Entry 6VBV (electron microscopy, 3.50 A resolution); this record covers chains 4 and 8 of the 9 polymer chains in the assembly.

# Chain 4
Molecule: Bardet-Biedl syndrome 4 protein homolog
Source organism: Bos taurus
Reference sequence: Q1JQ97 (BBS4_BOVIN); residues 1-519 here = UniProt positions 1-519
Chain sequence (519 residues; row label = number of the first residue in the row):
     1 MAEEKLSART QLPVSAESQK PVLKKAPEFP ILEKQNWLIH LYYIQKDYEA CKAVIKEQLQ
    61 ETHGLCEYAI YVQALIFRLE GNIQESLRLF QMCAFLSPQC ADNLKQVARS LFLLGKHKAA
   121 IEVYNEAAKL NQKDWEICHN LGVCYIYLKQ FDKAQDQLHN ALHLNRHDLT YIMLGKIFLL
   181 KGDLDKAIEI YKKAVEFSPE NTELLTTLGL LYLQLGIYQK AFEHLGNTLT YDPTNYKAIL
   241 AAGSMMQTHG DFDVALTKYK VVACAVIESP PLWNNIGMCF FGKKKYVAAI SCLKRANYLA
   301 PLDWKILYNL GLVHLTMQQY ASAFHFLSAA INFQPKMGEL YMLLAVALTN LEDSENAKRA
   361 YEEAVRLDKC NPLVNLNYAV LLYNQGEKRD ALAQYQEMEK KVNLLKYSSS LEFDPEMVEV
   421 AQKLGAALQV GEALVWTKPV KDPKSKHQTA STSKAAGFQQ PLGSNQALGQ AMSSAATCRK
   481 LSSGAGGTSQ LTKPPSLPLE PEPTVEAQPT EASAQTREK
Not modelled in the structure: 1-28, 403-407, 425-519

# Chain 8
Molecule: Tetratricopeptide repeat domain 8
Source organism: Bos taurus
Reference sequence: F1N4X0 (F1N4X0_BOVIN); residue numbers follow UniProt; this construct covers 1-501
Chain sequence (501 residues; each row starts with the number of its first residue):
     1 MEPLLLAWSY FRRRRFQLCA DLCTQMLEKS PCDQAAWILK ARALTEMVYV DEIDVDEEGI
    61 AEMILDENAI AQVPRPGTSL KLPGTNQTGG PSPAVRPVTQ AGRPITGFLR PSTQSGRPGT
   121 IEQAIKTPRT AYTARPIASS SGRFVRLGTA SMLTSPDGPF INLSRLNLAK YAQKPKLAKA
   181 LFEYIFHHEN DVKTALDLAA LSTEHSQYKD WWWKVQIGKC YYRLGLYREA EKQFKSALKQ
   241 QEMVDTFLYL AKVYISLDQP LTALNLFKQG LDKFPGEVTL LCGIARIYEE MNNISSATEY
   301 YKEVLKQDNT HVEAIACIGS NHFYTDQPEV ALRFYRRLLQ MGVYNCQLFN NLGLCCFYAQ
   361 QYDMTLTSFE RALSLAENEE EVADVWYNLG HVAVGTGDTN LAHQCFRLAL VSNNQHAEAY
   421 NNLAVLEMRR GHVEQAKALL QTASSLAPHM YEPHFNFATI SDKIGDLQRS YAAAKKSEAA
   481 FPDHVDTQHL IKQLEQHFAM L
Not modelled in the structure: 82-89, 142-157, 500-501

# How chain 4 and chain 8 interact
Pairs across the interface - 47 pairs, chain 4 then chain 8:
  Arg78(4) with Phe498(8)
  Leu79(4) with Phe498(8)
  Gly81(4) with Gln468(8); Tyr471(8)
  Asn82(4) with Gln468(8)
  Ile83(4) with Gln468(8); Phe498(8), hydrophobic
  Arg109(4) with His497(8), hydrogen bond (side chain-backbone)
  Leu113(4) with Asp466(8); Leu467(8), hydrogen bond (backbone-backbone); Gln468(8); Phe498(8), hydrophobic
  Leu114(4) with Asp466(8); Gln468(8)
  Gly115(4) with Asp466(8)
  His117(4) with Ile464(8)
  Tyr147(4) with Asp462(8); Lys463(8); Ile464(8)
  Val266(4) with Val485(8), hydrophobic
  Glu268(4) with Ser92(8), hydrogen bond; Ala94(8)
  Lys294(4) with Tyr358(8), hydrogen bond (side chain-backbone)
  Arg295(4) with Asp326(8), salt bridge
  Tyr298(4) with Val95(8), hydrogen bond (side chain-backbone); Tyr324(8); Tyr358(8), hydrophobic
  Leu299(4) with Ala94(8)
  Pro301(4) with Val394(8)
  Leu302(4) with Val394(8), hydrophobic; Val425(8), hydrophobic; Arg429(8)
  His314(4) with Gln360(8), hydrogen bond
  Ser322(4) with Gln360(8); Tyr362(8)
  His325(4) with Phe357(8); Tyr362(8), hydrogen bond; Gly395(8); Thr396(8)
  Phe326(4) with Gln360(8); Tyr362(8)
  Ala329(4) with Gly395(8); Thr396(8)
  Asn332(4) with Gly397(8); Asp398(8)
  Phe333(4) with Val394(8); Arg429(8)
Also at the interface, not in a pair above, chain 4 (32 interface residues in all): Glu80, Gln84, Ala265, Leu307, Ala321, Ser328
Also at the interface, not in a pair above, chain 8 (31 interface residues in all): Thr399, Leu426, Gly465, Phe481, Ala499

# Summary
32 residues of chain 4 and 31 residues of chain 8 are in contact, with 7 hydrogen bonds and 1 salt bridge.
Polar pairs include Arg295(4)-Asp326(8), Arg109(4)-His497(8) and Glu268(4)-Ser92(8).
Here chain 4 is Bardet-Biedl syndrome 4 protein homolog and chain 8 is Tetratricopeptide repeat domain 8, both
from Bos taurus. Entry 6VBV (Structure of the bovine BBSome:ARL6:GTP complex) was determined by electron
microscopy, deposited together with 6VBU.
